Entry 7M3O (electron microscopy, 2.40 A resolution); this record covers chain A.

# Chain A
Protein: Capsid protein 2
Organism: Canine parvovirus type 2
UniProtKB: B2ZG07 (B2ZG07_PAVC); numbering as in UniProt (aligned over 1-584)
Sequence (584 residues; each row starts with the number of its first residue):
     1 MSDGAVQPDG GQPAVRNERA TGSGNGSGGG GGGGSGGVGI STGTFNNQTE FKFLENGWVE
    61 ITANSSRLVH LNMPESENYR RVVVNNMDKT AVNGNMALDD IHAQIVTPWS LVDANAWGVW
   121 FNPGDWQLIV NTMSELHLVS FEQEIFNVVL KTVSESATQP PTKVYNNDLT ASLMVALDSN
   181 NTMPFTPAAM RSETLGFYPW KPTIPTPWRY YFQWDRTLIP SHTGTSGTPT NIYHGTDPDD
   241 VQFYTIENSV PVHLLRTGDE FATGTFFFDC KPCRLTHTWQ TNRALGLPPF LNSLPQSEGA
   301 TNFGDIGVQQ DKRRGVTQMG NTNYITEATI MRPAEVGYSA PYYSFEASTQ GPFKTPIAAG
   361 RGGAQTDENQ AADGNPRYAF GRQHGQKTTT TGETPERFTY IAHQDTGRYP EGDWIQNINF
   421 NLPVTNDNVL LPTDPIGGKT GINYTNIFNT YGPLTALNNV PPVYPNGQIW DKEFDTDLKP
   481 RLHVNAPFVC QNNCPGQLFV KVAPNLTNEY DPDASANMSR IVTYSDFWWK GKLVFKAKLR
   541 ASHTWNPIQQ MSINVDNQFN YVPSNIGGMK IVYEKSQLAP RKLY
Not modelled in the structure: 1-36, 156-161, 362-371
Disulfides: C490-C494
What the authors report for this chain:
  - conformationally variable residues (order/disorder transition): S226 to P229
  - specificity-determining residues: N93 (citing earlier work)
  - mutagenesis - H222Y, G224E, G224R: decreased binding to Mab 14 (citing earlier work)

# Overview
The paper reports that H222Y, G224E and G224R reduce binding to Mab 14; the specificity determinant N93.
Chain A is Capsid protein 2 (Canine parvovirus type 2); the structure, Canine parvovirus asymmetric map, was
determined by electron microscopy, deposited together with 7M3L, 7M3M and 7M3N.
